PDB entry 8FRP | electron microscopy, 3.80 A resolution | chains A and B of the 5 polymer chains in the assembly

# Chain A (and B)
Name: Lipopolysaccharide export system ATP-binding protein LptB
Source organism: Acinetobacter baylyi ADP1
Notes: chain B of this document is another copy of the same molecule, construct and numbering; everything in this record applies to it too
UniProtKB: Q6FC66 (Q6FC66_ACIAD); residue numbers follow UniProt; this construct covers 1-249
Sequence (249 residues; each row starts with the number of its first residue):
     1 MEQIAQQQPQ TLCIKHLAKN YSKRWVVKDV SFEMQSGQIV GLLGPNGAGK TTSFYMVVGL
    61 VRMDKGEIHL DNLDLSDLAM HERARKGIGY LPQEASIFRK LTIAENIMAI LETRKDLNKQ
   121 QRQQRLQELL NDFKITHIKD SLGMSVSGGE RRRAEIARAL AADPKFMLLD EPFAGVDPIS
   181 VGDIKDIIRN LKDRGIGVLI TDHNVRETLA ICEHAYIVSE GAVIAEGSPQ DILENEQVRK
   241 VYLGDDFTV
Unresolved in the structure: 1-9, 249 (chain B: 1-9, 248-249)

# Interface between chain A and chain B
Contacting residue pairs (29):
  Pro45(A) with Asp177(B)
  Asn46(A) with Gly175(B); Asp177(B), hydrogen bond (backbone-side chain)
  Gly175(A) with Asn46(B); His203(B)
  Val176(A) with His203(B), hydrogen bond (backbone-side chain)
  Asp177(A) with Pro45(B); Asn46(B), hydrogen bond (side chain-backbone)
  Pro178(A) with Val205(B), hydrophobic; Tyr242(B); Leu243(B); Phe247(B), hydrophobic
  Ile179(A) with Lys240(B); Val241(B); Tyr242(B), hydrogen bond (backbone-backbone); Gly244(B)
  His203(A) with Gly175(B); Val176(B), hydrogen bond (side chain-backbone)
  Val205(A) with Pro178(B), hydrophobic
  Arg206(A) with Arg206(B); Glu207(B), salt bridge
  Glu207(A) with Arg206(B), salt bridge
  Val241(A) with Ile179(B)
  Tyr242(A) with Asp177(B); Pro178(B); Ile179(B), hydrogen bond (backbone-backbone)
  Leu243(A) with Pro178(B)
  Gly244(A) with Ile179(B)
  Phe247(A) with Pro178(B), hydrophobic
Interface residues without a listed pair, chain A (19 interface residues in all): Gly44, Phe173, Lys240
Interface residues without a listed pair, chain B (19 interface residues in all): Gly44, Arg239

# In short
The chain A/chain B interface involves 19 residues from each chain; the contacts include 6 hydrogen bonds and
2 salt bridges. Among the polar pairs are Arg206(A)-Glu207(B), Asn46(A)-Asp177(B) and Val176(A)-His203(B).
Chain A and chain B are both Lipopolysaccharide export system ATP-binding protein LptB (Acinetobacter baylyi
ADP1); the structure, Acinetobacter baylyi LptB2FGC, was determined by electron microscopy (same publication
as 8FRL, 8FRM, 8FRN, 8FRO, 8UFG and 8UFH).
